Entry 1VAC (X-ray diffraction, 2.50 A resolution); this record covers chains A and P of the 3 polymer chains in the assembly.

Chain A:
Name: MHC class I H-2KB heavy chain
Organism: Mus musculus
Notes: fragment: extracellular domains
UniProtKB: P01901 (HA1B_MOUSE); residues 1-274 here correspond to UniProt positions 22-295 (UniProt number = residue number + 21)
Amino-acid sequence (274 residues; numbered 1 to 274; the number before each row is that of its first residue):
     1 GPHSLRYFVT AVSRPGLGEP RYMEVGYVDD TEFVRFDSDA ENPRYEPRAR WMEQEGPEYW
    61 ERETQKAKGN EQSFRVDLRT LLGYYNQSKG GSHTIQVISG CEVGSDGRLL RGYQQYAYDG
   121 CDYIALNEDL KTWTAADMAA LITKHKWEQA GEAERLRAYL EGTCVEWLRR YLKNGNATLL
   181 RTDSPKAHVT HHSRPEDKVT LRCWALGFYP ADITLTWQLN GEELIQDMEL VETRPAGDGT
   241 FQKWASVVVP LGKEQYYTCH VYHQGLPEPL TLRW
Cystine bridges: C101-C164, C203-C259
Curated features (UniProtKB/Swiss-Prot):
  - glycosylation (N-linked (GlcNAc...) asparagine): N86, N176

Chain P:
Name: Chicken ovalbumin
Organism: Gallus gallus
UniProtKB: P01012 (OVAL_CHICK); residues 1-8 here correspond to UniProt positions 257-264 (UniProt number = residue number + 256)
Amino-acid sequence (8 residues; numbered 1 to 8; the number before each row is that of its first residue):
     1 SIINFEKL

Interface between chain A and chain P:
Residue-residue contacts (42; chain A residue first):
  Y7(A) - S1(P)  hydrogen bond (side chain-backbone)
  Y7(A) - I2(P)  hydrogen bond (side chain-backbone)
  V9(A) - I2(P)  hydrophobic
  E24(A) - I2(P)
  Y45(A) - I2(P)
  E63(A) - S1(P)  hydrogen bond
  E63(A) - I2(P)
  K66(A) - S1(P)  hydrogen bond
  K66(A) - I2(P)  hydrogen bond (side chain-backbone)
  N70(A) - I3(P)  hydrogen bond (side chain-backbone)
  N70(A) - N4(P)
  N70(A) - F5(P)  hydrogen bond (side chain-backbone)
  S73(A) - F5(P)
  S73(A) - K7(P)  hydrogen bond
  F74(A) - F5(P)  hydrophobic
  V76(A) - K7(P)
  D77(A) - E6(P)
  D77(A) - K7(P)
  D77(A) - L8(P)  hydrogen bond (side chain-backbone)
  T80(A) - L8(P)
  L81(A) - L8(P)  hydrophobic
  Y84(A) - L8(P)  hydrogen bond (side chain-backbone)
  V97(A) - F5(P)  hydrophobic
  S99(A) - I3(P)
  Q114(A) - F5(P)
  Y116(A) - F5(P)
  Y123(A) - L8(P)  hydrophobic
  T143(A) - L8(P)  hydrogen bond (side chain-backbone)
  K146(A) - K7(P)
  K146(A) - L8(P)  hydrogen bond (side chain-backbone)
  W147(A) - K7(P)  hydrogen bond (side chain-backbone)
  W147(A) - L8(P)  hydrophobic
  E152(A) - E6(P)
  R155(A) - I3(P)
  R155(A) - N4(P)  hydrogen bond
  R155(A) - E6(P)
  L156(A) - I3(P)  hydrophobic
  Y159(A) - S1(P)  hydrogen bond (side chain-backbone)
  Y159(A) - I2(P)
  Y159(A) - I3(P)  hydrogen bond (side chain-backbone)
  W167(A) - S1(P)
  Y171(A) - S1(P)  hydrogen bond (side chain-backbone)
Other interface residues (no listed pair), chain A (32 interface residues in all): L5, Y22, Y59, I95

Summary:
The interface between chain A and chain P involves 32 residues on one side and 8 on the other, with 17
hydrogen bonds. Among the polar pairs are Y7(A)-S1(P), Y7(A)-I2(P) and E63(A)-S1(P).
Here chain A is MHC class I H-2KB heavy chain (Mus musculus) and chain P is Chicken ovalbumin (Gallus gallus).
Entry 1VAC (MHC class I H-2KB heavy chain complexed with beta-2 microglobulin and chicken ovalbumin) was
determined by X-ray diffraction (same publication as 1VAD).
